8QPB - chains J and 6 of the 17 polymer chains in the assembly; structure by electron microscopy, 3.70 A resolution.

Chain J:
Protein: U4/U6 small nuclear ribonucleoprotein Prp3
From: Homo sapiens
UniProtKB: O43395 (PRPF3_HUMAN); residue numbers follow UniProt; this construct covers 1-683
Amino-acid sequence (683 residues; row label = number of the first residue in the row):
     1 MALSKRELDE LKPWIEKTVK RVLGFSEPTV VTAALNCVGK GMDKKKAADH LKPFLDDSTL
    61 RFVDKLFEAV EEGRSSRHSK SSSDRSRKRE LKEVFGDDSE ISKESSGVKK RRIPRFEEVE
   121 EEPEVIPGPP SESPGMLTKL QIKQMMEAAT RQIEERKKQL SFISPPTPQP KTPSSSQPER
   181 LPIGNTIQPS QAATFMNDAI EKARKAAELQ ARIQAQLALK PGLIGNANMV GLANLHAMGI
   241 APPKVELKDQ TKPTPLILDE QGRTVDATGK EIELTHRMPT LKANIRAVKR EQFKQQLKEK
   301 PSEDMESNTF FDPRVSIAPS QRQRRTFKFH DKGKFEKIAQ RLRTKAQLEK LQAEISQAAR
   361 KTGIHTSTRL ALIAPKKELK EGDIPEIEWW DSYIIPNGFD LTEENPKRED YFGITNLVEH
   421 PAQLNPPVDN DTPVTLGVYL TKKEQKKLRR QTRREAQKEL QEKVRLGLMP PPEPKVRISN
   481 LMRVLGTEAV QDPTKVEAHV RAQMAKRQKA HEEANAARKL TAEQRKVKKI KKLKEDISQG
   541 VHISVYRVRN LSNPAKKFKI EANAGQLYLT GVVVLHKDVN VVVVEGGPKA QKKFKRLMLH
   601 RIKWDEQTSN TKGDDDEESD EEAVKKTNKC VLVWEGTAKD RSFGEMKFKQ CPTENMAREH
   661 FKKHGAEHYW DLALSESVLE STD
Not modelled in the structure: 1-435, 520-683
Curated features (UniProtKB/Swiss-Prot):
  - modified residue: Ser164 (Phosphoserine), Thr167 (Phosphothreonine), Ser619 (Phosphoserine)
  - cross-link (Glycyl lysine isopeptide (Lys-Gly)): Lys139 (interchain with G-Cter in SUMO2), Lys244 (interchain with G-Cter in SUMO2), Lys252 (interchain with G-Cter in SUMO2)
  - natural variant: Pro493 (P493S: In RP18), Thr494 (T494M: In RP18)

Chain 6:
Molecule: U6 snRNA
From: Homo sapiens
Sequence (106 nucleotides; each row starts with the number of its first residue):
     1 GUGCUCGCUU CGGCAGCACA UAUACUAAAA UUGGAACGAU ACAGAGAAGA UUAGCAUGGC
    61 CCCUGCGCAA GGAUGACACG CAAAUUCGUG AAGCGUUCCA UAUUUU
Not modelled in the structure: 1-30, 79-106

Chain J / chain 6 interface:
Pairs across the interface - 21 pairs, chain J then chain 6:
  Arg453(J) - G58(6)  salt bridge to the phosphate
  Gln457(J) - U57(6)  hydrogen bond to the sugar
  Gln457(J) - G58(6)  hydrogen bond to the phosphate
  Pro474(J) - C55(6)  sugar contact
  Lys475(J) - C55(6)  hydrogen bond to the sugar
  Lys475(J) - A56(6)  sugar contact
  Arg477(J) - A56(6)  salt bridge to the phosphate
  Asn480(J) - G54(6)  phosphate contact
  Asn480(J) - C55(6)  phosphate contact
  Arg483(J) - G54(6)  salt bridge to the phosphate
  Arg483(J) - C55(6)  phosphate contact
  Val484(J) - G54(6)  sugar contact
  Val484(J) - C55(6)  sugar contact
  His511(J) - G65(6)  base contact
  Asn515(J) - G65(6)  hydrogen bond to the sugar
  Asn515(J) - C66(6)  hydrogen bond to the sugar
  Arg518(J) - G65(6)  base contact
  Arg518(J) - C66(6)  hydrogen bond to the base
  Arg518(J) - G67(6)  sugar contact
  Lys519(J) - C66(6)  phosphate contact
  Lys519(J) - G67(6)  phosphate contact
Interface residues without a listed pair, chain J (16 interface residues in all): Lys446, Arg449, Arg450, Glu473
Interface residues without a listed pair, chain 6 (10 interface residues in all): G59, C60

Summary:
The interface between chain J and chain 6 involves 16 residues on one side and 10 on the other, with 6
hydrogen bonds and 3 salt bridges. Polar pairs include Arg518(J)-C66(6), Gln457(J)-U57(6) and
Lys475(J)-C55(6).
Chain J is U4/U6 small nuclear ribonucleoprotein Prp3 and chain 6 is U6 snRNA, both from Homo sapiens; the
structure, Cryo-EM Structure of Pre-B+ATP Complex (core part), was determined by electron microscopy (same
publication as 8QOZ, 8QP8, 8QP9, 8QPA, 8QPE and 8QPK).
